Entry 8OQ6 (electron microscopy, 3.21 A resolution); this record covers chains B and C of the 5 polymer chains in the assembly.

[Chain B (and C)]
Protein: Gamma-aminobutyric acid receptor subunit rho-1
Organism: Homo sapiens
Notes: chain C of this document is another copy of the same molecule, construct and numbering; everything in this record applies to it too
UniProtKB: P24046 (GBRR1_HUMAN); residue numbers follow UniProt; this construct covers 1-479
Amino-acid sequence (479 residues; numbered 1 to 479; the number before each row is that of its first residue):
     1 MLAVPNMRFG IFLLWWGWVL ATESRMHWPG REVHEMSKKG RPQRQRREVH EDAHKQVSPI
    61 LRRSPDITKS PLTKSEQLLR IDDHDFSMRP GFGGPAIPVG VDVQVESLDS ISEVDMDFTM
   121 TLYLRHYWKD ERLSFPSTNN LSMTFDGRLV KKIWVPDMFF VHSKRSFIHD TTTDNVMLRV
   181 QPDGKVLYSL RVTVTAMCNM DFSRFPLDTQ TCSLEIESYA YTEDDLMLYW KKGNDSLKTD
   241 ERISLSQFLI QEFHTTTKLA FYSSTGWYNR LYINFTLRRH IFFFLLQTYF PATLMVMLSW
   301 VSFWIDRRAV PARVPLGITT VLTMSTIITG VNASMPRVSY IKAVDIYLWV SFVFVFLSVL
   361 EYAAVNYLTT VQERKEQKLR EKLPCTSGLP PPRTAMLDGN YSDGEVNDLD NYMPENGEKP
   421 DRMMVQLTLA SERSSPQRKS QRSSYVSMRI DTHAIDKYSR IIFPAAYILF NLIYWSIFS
Disordered / not traced: 1-73, 381-450
Disulfide bonds: C198-C212
Covalently attached groups: N-acetylglucosamine (NAG) linked to N140, N234
Ligand contacts:
  - 7P9 ([(2R)-2-heptanoyloxy-3-phosphonooxy-propyl] nonanoate), molecule 1: I341, I346, W349, V350, F470, I473, Y474, I477, F478
  - 7P9, molecule 2: L357, L360, E361, A364, L368, I455, Y458, S459, I462
Curated features (UniProtKB/Swiss-Prot):
  - binding site (4-aminobutanoate): R125, S189, E217
  - glycosylation (N-linked (GlcNAc...) asparagine): N140, N234, N274
From the paper describing this entry:
  - post-translational modification sites: N140, N234

[Chain B / chain C interface]
Contacting residue pairs (64; chain B residue first):
  D85(B) - K74(C)
  D85(B) - S75(C)  hydrogen bond (side chain-backbone)
  S87(B) - S75(C)  hydrogen bond
  V114(B) - S246(C)
  D115(B) - D109(C)
  D115(B) - S110(C)
  M158(B) - T171(C)
  M158(B) - T172(C)  hydrogen bond (backbone-backbone)
  F159(B) - T171(C)
  F160(B) - T171(C)
  F160(B) - R191(C)
  H162(B) - E106(C)  hydrogen bond (backbone-side chain)
  H162(B) - D240(C)  salt bridge
  S163(B) - R191(C)  hydrogen bond (backbone-side chain)
  K164(B) - D109(C)
  K164(B) - F167(C)
  K164(B) - H169(C)
  S166(B) - T171(C)  hydrogen bond
  F167(B) - T171(C)
  L190(B) - T172(C)
  V192(B) - T171(C)
  M197(B) - S107(C)
  N199(B) - R242(C)  hydrogen bond (side chain-backbone)
  Y219(B) - N175(C)  hydrogen bond (side chain-backbone)
  Y219(B) - M177(C)  hydrophobic
  Y219(B) - L190(C)
  Y219(B) - R191(C)
  S264(B) - R179(C)
  V310(B) - A312(C)  hydrophobic
  V314(B) - A312(C)
  V314(B) - L316(C)  hydrophobic
  I318(B) - L298(C)  hydrophobic
  I318(B) - L316(C)  hydrophobic
  I318(B) - T319(C)
  I318(B) - T320(C)
  L322(B) - L322(C)  hydrophobic
  L322(B) - T323(C)
  L322(B) - T326(C)
  S325(B) - I327(C)
  T329(B) - G330(C)
  N332(B) - Q287(C)  hydrogen bond
  R337(B) - S334(C)  hydrogen bond (side chain-backbone)
  V338(B) - S246(C)
  S339(B) - Q247(C)
  S339(B) - H280(C)
  S339(B) - F283(C)
  Y340(B) - S246(C)
  Y340(B) - F283(C)
  I341(B) - F283(C)
  D345(B) - Q287(C)
  W349(B) - L286(C)
  W349(B) - Q287(C)
  W349(B) - P291(C)  hydrophobic
  F352(B) - L294(C)  hydrophobic
  V353(B) - F290(C)  hydrophobic
  F356(B) - L294(C)
  F356(B) - L298(C)  hydrophobic
  V359(B) - L298(C)  hydrophobic
  L360(B) - V301(C)  hydrophobic
  A363(B) - V301(C)  hydrophobic
  N366(B) - I305(C)
  Y367(B) - W304(C)  hydrophobic
  R374(B) - D451(C)
  R374(B) - T452(C)  hydrogen bond
Interface residues without a listed pair, chain B (53 interface residues in all): M116, L124, K151, P156, D157, V161, R165, I168, A220, T265, P311, V321
Interface residues without a listed pair, chain C (59 interface residues in all): Y123, R125, R148, D170, T173, V176, S189, T193, S244, F282, F284, M295, M297, D306, P311, M335, P336

[Overview]
53 residues of chain B face 59 of chain C across their interface; the contacts include 11 hydrogen bonds and 1
salt bridge. Polar contacts include H162(B)-D240(C), D85(B)-S75(C) and S87(B)-S75(C). Ligands of chain B:
compound 7P9. Covalently linked N-acetylglucosamine: at N140(B) and N234(B). The paper reports modification
sites N140(B) and N234(B).
Chain B and chain C are both Gamma-aminobutyric acid receptor subunit rho-1 (Homo sapiens); the structure,
CryoEM structure of human rho1 GABAA receptor apo state, was determined by electron microscopy together with
8OP9, 8OQ7, 8OQ8 and 8OQA from the same study.
